PDB entry 8JX4 | X-ray diffraction, 2.30 A resolution | chain A

# Chain A
Molecule: PeiW
Source organism: Methanothermobacter phage psiM100
UniProt: Q7LYX0 (Q7LYX0_9CAUD); residues 1-147 here correspond to UniProt positions 138-284 (UniProt number = residue number + 137)
Amino-acid sequence (150 residues; each row starts with the number of its first residue; numbers below 1 keep their minus sign (His-2 is residue -2)):
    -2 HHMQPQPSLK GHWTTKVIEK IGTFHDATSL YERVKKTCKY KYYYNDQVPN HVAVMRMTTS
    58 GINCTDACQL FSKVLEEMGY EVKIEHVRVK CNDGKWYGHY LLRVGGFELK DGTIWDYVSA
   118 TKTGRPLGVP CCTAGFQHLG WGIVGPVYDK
Disordered / not traced: -2 to -1
Sequence notes: expression tag (-2 to 0)
Disulfide bonds: Cys88-Cys129
Residues lining bound ligands: D-glutamic acid (DGL): Arg85, Trp93, Gln134
Swiss-Prot annotation at these positions:
  - active site: Cys61, His96, Asp113

# In short
Bound to chain A: D-glutamic acid. UniProt lists 3 active-site residues.
Chain A is PeiW (Methanothermobacter phage psiM100); the structure, Structure of the catalytic domain of
pseudomurein endo-isopeptidases PeiW, was determined by X-ray diffraction together with 8Z4F from the same
study.
